4PH3 - chain A; structure by X-ray diffraction, 2.44 A resolution.

Chain A:
Molecule: BLV capsid
Organism: Bovine leukemia virus
Notes: fragment: N-terminal domain NTD
UniProt: L0PI28 (L0PI28_BLV); residues 0-128 here correspond to UniProt positions 109-237 (UniProt number = residue number + 109)
Amino-acid sequence (129 residues; numbered 0 to 128; the number before each row is that of its first residue; numbering starts at 0):
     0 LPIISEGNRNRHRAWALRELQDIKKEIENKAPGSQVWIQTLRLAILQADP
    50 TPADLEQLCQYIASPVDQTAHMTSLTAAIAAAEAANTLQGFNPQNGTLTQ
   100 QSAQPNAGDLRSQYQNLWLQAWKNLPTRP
Unresolved in the structure: 0-11, 127-128
Modified positions: C58 (S-hydroxycysteine; CSO)

Summary:
Chain A is BLV capsid (Bovine leukemia virus); the structure, N-terminal domain of the capsid protein from
bovine leukaemia virus (with no beta-hairpin), was determined by X-ray diffraction, deposited together with
4PH0, 4PH1 and 4PH2.
